Entry 8TIE (electron microscopy, 8.10 A resolution (very low resolution: no residue pairs are listed; an interface is given only as per-side residue counts)); this record covers chains n and q of the 14 polymer chains in the assembly.

== Chain n ==
Molecule: NUP145 isoform 1
Organism: Saccharomyces cerevisiae
UniProtKB: A0A8H4C085 (A0A8H4C085_YEASX); residues -605 to 711 here correspond to UniProt positions 1-1317 (UniProt number = residue number + 606)
Chain sequence (1317 residues; each row starts with the number of its first residue; numbers below 1 keep their minus sign (Met-605 is residue -605)):
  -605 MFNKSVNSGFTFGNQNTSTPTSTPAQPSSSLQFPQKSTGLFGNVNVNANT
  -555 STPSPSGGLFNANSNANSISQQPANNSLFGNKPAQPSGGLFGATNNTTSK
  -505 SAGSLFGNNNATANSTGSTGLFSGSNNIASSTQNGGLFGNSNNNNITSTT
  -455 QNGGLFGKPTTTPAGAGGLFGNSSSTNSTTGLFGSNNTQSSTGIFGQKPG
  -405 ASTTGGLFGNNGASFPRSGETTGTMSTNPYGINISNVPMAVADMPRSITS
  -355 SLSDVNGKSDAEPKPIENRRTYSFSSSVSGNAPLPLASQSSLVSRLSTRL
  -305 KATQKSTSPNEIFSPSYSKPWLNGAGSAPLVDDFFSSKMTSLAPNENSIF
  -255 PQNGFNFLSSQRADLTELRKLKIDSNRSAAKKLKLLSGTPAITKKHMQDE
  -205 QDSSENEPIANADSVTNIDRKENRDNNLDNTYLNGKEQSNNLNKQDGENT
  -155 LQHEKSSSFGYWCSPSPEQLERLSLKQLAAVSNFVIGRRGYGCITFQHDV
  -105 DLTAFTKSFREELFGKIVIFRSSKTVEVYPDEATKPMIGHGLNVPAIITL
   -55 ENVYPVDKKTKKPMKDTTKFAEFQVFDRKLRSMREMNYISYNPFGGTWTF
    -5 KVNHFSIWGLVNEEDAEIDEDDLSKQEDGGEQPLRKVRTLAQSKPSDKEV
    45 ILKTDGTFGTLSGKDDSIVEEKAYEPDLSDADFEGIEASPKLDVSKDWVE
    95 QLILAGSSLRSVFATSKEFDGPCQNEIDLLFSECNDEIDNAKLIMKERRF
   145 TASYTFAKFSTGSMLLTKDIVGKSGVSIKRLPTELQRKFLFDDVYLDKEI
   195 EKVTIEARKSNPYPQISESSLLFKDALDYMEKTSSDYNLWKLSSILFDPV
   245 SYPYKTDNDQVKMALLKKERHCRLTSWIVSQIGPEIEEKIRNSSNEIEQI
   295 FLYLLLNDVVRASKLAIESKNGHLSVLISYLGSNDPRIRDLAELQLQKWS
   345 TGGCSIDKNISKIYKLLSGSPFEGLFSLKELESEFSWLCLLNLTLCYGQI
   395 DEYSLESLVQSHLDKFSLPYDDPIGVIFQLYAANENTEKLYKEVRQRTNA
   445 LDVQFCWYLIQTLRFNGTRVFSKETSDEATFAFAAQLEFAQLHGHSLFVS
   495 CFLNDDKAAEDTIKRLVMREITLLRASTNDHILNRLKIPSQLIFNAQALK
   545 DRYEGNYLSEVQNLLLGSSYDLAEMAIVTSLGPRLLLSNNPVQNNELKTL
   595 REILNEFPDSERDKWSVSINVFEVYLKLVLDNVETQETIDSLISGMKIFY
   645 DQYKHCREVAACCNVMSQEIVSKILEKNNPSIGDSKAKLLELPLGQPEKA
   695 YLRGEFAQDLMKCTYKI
Unresolved in the structure: -605 to 112

== Chain q ==
Molecule: Nucleoporin NUP84
Organism: Saccharomyces cerevisiae
UniProtKB: P52891 (NUP84_YEAST); residues 1-726 here = UniProt positions 1-726
Chain sequence (726 residues; row label = number of the first residue in the row):
     1 MELSPTYQTERFTKFSDTLKEFKIEQNNEQNPIDPFNIIREFRSAAGQLA
    51 LDLANSGDESNVISSKDWELEARFWHLVELLLVFRNADLDLDEMELHPYN
   101 SRGLFEKKLMQDNKQLYQIWIVMVWLKENTYVMERPKNVPTSKWLNSITS
   151 GGLKSCDLDFPLRENTNVLDVKDKEEDHIFFKYIYELILAGAIDEALEEA
   201 KLSDNISICMILCGIQEYLNPVIDTQIANEFNTQQGIKKHSLWRRTVYSL
   251 SQQAGLDPYERAIYSYLSGAIPNQEVLQYSDWESDLHIHLNQILQTEIEN
   301 YLLENNQVGTDELILPLPSHALTVQEVLNRVASRHPSESEHPIRVLMASV
   351 ILDSLPSVIHSSVEMLLDVVKGTEASNDIIDKPYLLRIVTHLAICLDIIN
   401 PGSVEEVDKSKLITTYISLLKLQGLYENIPIYATFLNESDCLEACSFILS
   451 SLEDPQVRKKQIETINFLRLPASNILRRTTQRVFDETEQEYSPSNEISIS
   501 FDVNNIDMHLIYGVEWLIEGKLYVDAVHSIIALSRRFLLNGRVKALEQFM
   551 ERNNIGEICKNYELEKIADNISKDENEDQFLEEITQYEHLIKGIREYEEW
   601 QKSVSLLSSESNIPTLIEKLQGFSKDTFELIKTFLVDLTSSNFADSADYE
   651 ILYEIRALYTPFLLMELHKKLVEAAKLLKIPKFISEALAFTSLVANENDK
   701 IYLLFQSSGKLKEYLDLVARTATLSN

== Chain n / chain q interface ==
At this resolution (8 A) residue pairs are not listed: 30 residues of chain n and 27 of chain q lie at the interface.

== In short ==
Chain n and chain q form an interface of 30 and 27 residues respectively.
Chain n is NUP145 isoform 1 and chain q is Nucleoporin NUP84, both from Saccharomyces cerevisiae; the
structure, Double nuclear outer ring of Nup84-complexes from the yeast NPC, was determined by electron
microscopy, deposited together with 8T9L.
